Entry 9FQ8 (electron microscopy, 2.20 A resolution); this record covers chains 4E and 4J of the 26 polymer chains in the assembly.

Chain 4E:
Protein: Merozoite surface protein, putative
Source organism: Perkinsus marinus
Reference sequence: C5L0U1 (C5L0U1_PERM5); residues 2-153 here correspond to UniProt positions 22-173 (UniProt number = residue number + 20)
Amino-acid sequence (152 residues; each row starts with the number of its first residue):
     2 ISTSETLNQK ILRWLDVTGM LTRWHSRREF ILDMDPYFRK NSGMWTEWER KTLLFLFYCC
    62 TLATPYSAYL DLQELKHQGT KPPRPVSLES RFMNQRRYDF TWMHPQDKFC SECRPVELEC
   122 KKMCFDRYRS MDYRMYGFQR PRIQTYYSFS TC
Disulfide bonds: Cys114-Cys121
Small-molecule neighbours: 1,2-diacyl-sn-glycero-3-phosphocholine (PC1): Trp25, His26, Lys52, Phe56, Tyr59, Cys60, Leu63, Ala64, Tyr67

Chain 4J:
Protein: Cytochrome c oxidase subunit 24
Source organism: Perkinsus marinus
Amino-acid sequence (186 residues; each row starts with the number of its first residue):
    18 GCEAVKNPLI GGPNQKARGA ITSGFAGGGA KRLGGKGYGI MADWCDHGYS FTKGQAITGM
    78 PHWPLWCGGG VPDKFIKIDP DVHFNLQGYR ERIGWYGFFT AFLQANYHAF VYFVRFIPIN
   138 IAIFWIYVNE RQREPQENVM DHEEFFRDFD SIYLGQVFDH HRFAEWLARR RAVKWGYADQ
   198 IHIPPV

Chain 4E / chain 4J interface:
Contacting residue pairs - 68 pairs, chain 4E then chain 4J:
  Tyr38(4E) with Met77(4J), hydrophobic
  Lys77(4E) with His177(4J)
  His78(4E) with Gln173(4J), hydrogen bond (backbone-side chain)
  Gln79(4E) with Gln153(4J), hydrogen bond (backbone-side chain)
  Gly80(4E) with Gln153(4J), hydrogen bond (backbone-side chain)
  Thr81(4E) with Gln173(4J), hydrogen bond; Phe180(4J); Ala181(4J); Leu184(4J)
  Lys82(4E) with Gln153(4J)
  Pro83(4E) with Ile169(4J); Gln173(4J); Phe180(4J), hydrophobic
  Pro84(4E) with Glu154(4J); Asn155(4J); Met157(4J), hydrophobic; Phe162(4J); Ile169(4J); Trp183(4J), hydrophobic; Leu184(4J)
  Arg85(4E) with Asn155(4J), hydrogen bond (backbone-backbone); Val156(4J); Met157(4J), hydrogen bond (backbone-backbone)
  Pro86(4E) with Val156(4J); Met157(4J); His159(4J); Phe162(4J)
  Val87(4E) with Met157(4J), hydrogen bond (backbone-backbone); His159(4J)
  Leu119(4E) with Pro152(4J), hydrophobic
  Glu120(4E) with Pro152(4J); Gln153(4J); Glu154(4J); Asn155(4J), hydrogen bond (side chain-backbone); Lys191(4J), salt bridge
  Lys123(4E) with Pro152(4J); Trp192(4J)
  Tyr137(4E) with Val145(4J), hydrogen bond (side chain-backbone); Arg148(4J); Gln149(4J)
  Gly138(4E) with Arg148(4J)
  Phe139(4E) with Arg148(4J), hydrogen bond (backbone-backbone); Gln149(4J), hydrogen bond (backbone-backbone); Arg150(4J); Pro152(4J)
  Gln140(4E) with Gln149(4J), hydrogen bond (backbone-backbone)
  Arg141(4E) with Gln149(4J), hydrogen bond (backbone-backbone); Arg150(4J); Glu151(4J), hydrogen bond (backbone-backbone)
  Pro142(4E) with Glu151(4J); Tyr194(4J)
  Arg143(4E) with Glu151(4J), hydrogen bond (side chain-backbone); Gln153(4J); Arg188(4J)
  Ile144(4E) with Arg188(4J); Ile198(4J), hydrophobic
  Gln145(4E) with Ile198(4J)
  Thr146(4E) with Gln149(4J); Arg150(4J), hydrogen bond
  Tyr147(4E) with Asn146(4J), hydrogen bond (backbone-side chain); Arg150(4J), hydrogen bond (backbone-side chain)
  Tyr148(4E) with Trp142(4J), hydrophobic; Asn146(4J); Arg150(4J), hydrogen bond (backbone-side chain)
  Ser149(4E) with Arg150(4J)
  Ser151(4E) with Ala181(4J)
  Cys153(4E) with His178(4J); Glu182(4J)
Interface residues without a listed pair, chain 4E (33 interface residues in all): Leu89, Met124, Phe126
Interface residues without a listed pair, chain 4J (35 interface residues in all): Asp158, Phe163, Ala185, Ile200, Pro201

Summary:
33 residues of chain 4E and 35 residues of chain 4J are in contact, with 19 hydrogen bonds and 1 salt bridge.
Polar pairs include Glu120(4E)-Lys191(4J), His78(4E)-Gln173(4J) and Gln79(4E)-Gln153(4J). Chain 4E binds
1,2-diacyl-sn-glycero-3-phosphocholine.
Here chain 4E is Merozoite surface protein, putative and chain 4J is Cytochrome c oxidase subunit 24, both
from Perkinsus marinus. Entry 9FQ8 (Perkinsus marinus Respiratory complex CIV) was determined by electron
microscopy.
